Entry 6Q8O (X-ray diffraction, 3.60 A resolution); this record covers chains K and N of the 16 polymer chains in the assembly.

# Chain K
Name: NADH-quinone oxidoreductase subunit 11
Organism: Thermus thermophilus (strain HB8 / ATCC 27634 / DSM 579)
Notes: EC 1.6.5.11
Reference sequence: Q56226 (NQO11_THET8); residues 1-95 here = UniProt positions 1-95
Chain sequence (95 residues; each row starts with the number of its first residue):
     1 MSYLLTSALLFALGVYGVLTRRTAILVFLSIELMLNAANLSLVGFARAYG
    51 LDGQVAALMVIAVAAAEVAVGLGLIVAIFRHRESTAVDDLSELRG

# Chain N
Name: NADH-quinone oxidoreductase subunit 14
Organism: Thermus thermophilus (strain HB8 / ATCC 27634 / DSM 579)
Notes: EC 1.6.5.11
Reference sequence: Q56229 (NQO14_THET8); numbering as in UniProt (aligned over 1-427)
Chain sequence (427 residues; each row starts with the number of its first residue):
     1 MTLAILAVFSVALTLLGFVLPPQGVKRATLLGLALALASLLLTWGKPFAF
    51 GPYAVDGVSQVFTLLALLGALWTVGLVRSGRFEFYLLVLYAALGMHLLAS
   101 TRHLLLMLVALEALSLPLYALATWRRGQGLEAALKYFLLGALAAAFFLYG
   151 AALFYGATGSLVLGAPGEGPLYALALGLLLVGLGFKAALAPFHFWTPDVY
   201 QGSPTPVVLFMATSVKAAAFAALLRVAAPPEALALLVALSVVVGNLAALA
   251 QKEAKRLLAYSSIAHAGYMALALYTGNAQALGFYLLTYVLATGLAFAVLS
   301 QISPDRVPLEALRGLYRKDPLLGLAFLVAMLSLLGLPPLAGFWGKYLAFA
   351 EAARAGAWGVLVLALVTSAVSAYYYLGLGLAVFARPEETPFRPGPPWARA
   401 AVVAAGVLLLALGLLPGLVLPALAAGG

# Chain K / chain N interface
Pairs across the interface (56):
  Ser7(K) - Tyr149(N)  hydrogen bond
  Ala8(K) - Tyr149(N)  hydrogen bond (backbone-side chain)
  Phe11(K) - Tyr149(N)  hydrophobic
  Val27(K) - Leu138(N)  hydrophobic
  Phe28(K) - Phe137(N)  hydrophobic
  Ile31(K) - Ala141(N)  hydrophobic
  Met34(K) - Leu142(N)  hydrophobic
  Met34(K) - Ala145(N)  hydrophobic
  Leu35(K) - Ala145(N)  hydrophobic
  Ala38(K) - Leu148(N)  hydrophobic
  Phe45(K) - Ala152(N)
  Phe45(K) - Leu153(N)  hydrophobic
  Phe45(K) - Tyr155(N)
  Phe45(K) - Gly156(N)
  Ala46(K) - Tyr155(N)  hydrophobic
  Tyr49(K) - Tyr155(N)
  Tyr49(K) - Gly156(N)  hydrogen bond (side chain-backbone)
  Tyr49(K) - Gly159(N)
  Gly50(K) - Tyr155(N)
  Leu51(K) - Tyr155(N)
  Asp52(K) - Tyr155(N)  hydrogen bond (backbone-side chain)
  Asp52(K) - Gly159(N)
  Gly53(K) - Tyr155(N)  hydrogen bond (backbone-side chain)
  Ala56(K) - Leu105(N)
  Ala56(K) - Leu161(N)  hydrophobic
  Met59(K) - Leu105(N)  hydrophobic
  Val60(K) - Leu105(N)  hydrophobic
  Val60(K) - Leu148(N)  hydrophobic
  Val63(K) - Val109(N)  hydrophobic
  Val63(K) - Glu112(N)
  Glu67(K) - Glu112(N)
  Glu67(K) - Phe137(N)
  Glu67(K) - Ala141(N)
  Val70(K) - Leu116(N)  hydrophobic
  Gly71(K) - Phe137(N)
  Leu74(K) - Ala133(N)
  Leu74(K) - Leu134(N)
  Ile78(K) - Leu130(N)
  Ile78(K) - Leu134(N)  hydrophobic
  Phe79(K) - Leu134(N)  hydrophobic
  Leu90(K) - Glu131(N)
  Leu90(K) - Lys135(N)  hydrogen bond (backbone-side chain)
  Ser91(K) - Glu131(N)  hydrogen bond (backbone-side chain)
  Glu92(K) - Glu131(N)  hydrogen bond (backbone-side chain)
  Leu93(K) - Gln128(N)
  Leu93(K) - Glu131(N)  hydrogen bond (backbone-side chain)
  Leu93(K) - Ala132(N)
  Leu93(K) - Asp198(N)
  Leu93(K) - Gln201(N)
  Leu93(K) - Gly202(N)
  Leu93(K) - Arg256(N)  hydrogen bond (backbone-side chain)
  Arg94(K) - Gln201(N)
  Arg94(K) - Arg256(N)  hydrogen bond (backbone-side chain)
  Gly95(K) - Gln251(N)  hydrogen bond (backbone-side chain)
  Gly95(K) - Arg256(N)
  Gly95(K) - Tyr260(N)
Other interface residues (no listed pair), chain K (39 interface residues in all): Leu4, Val18, Asn39, Ser41, Leu42, Ile75, Val87
Other interface residues (no listed pair), chain N (36 interface residues in all): Leu108, Thr123, Arg126, Phe146, Ala157, Thr158

# Overview
39 residues of chain K and 36 residues of chain N are in contact, with 12 hydrogen bonds. Polar pairs include
Ser7(K)-Tyr149(N), Ala8(K)-Tyr149(N) and Tyr49(K)-Gly156(N).
Here chain K is NADH-quinone oxidoreductase subunit 11 and chain N is NADH-quinone oxidoreductase subunit 14,
both from Thermus thermophilus (strain HB8 / ATCC 27634 / DSM 579). Entry 6Q8O (Respiratory complex I from
Thermus thermophilus with bound Piericidin A) was determined by X-ray diffraction, deposited together with
6I0D, 6I1P, 6Q8W, 6Q8X, 6Y11, 6ZIY and 3 further entries.
